3S11 - chains B and D of the 6 polymer chains in the assembly; structure by X-ray diffraction, 2.50 A resolution.

== Chain B (and D) ==
Molecule: Hemagglutinin HA2 chain
Source organism: Influenza A virus
Notes: chain D of this document is another copy of the same molecule, construct and numbering; everything in this record applies to it too
UniProtKB: Q9EA62 (Q9EA62_9INFA); residues 1-176 here correspond to UniProt positions 347-522 (UniProt number = residue number + 346)
Chain sequence (182 residues; each row starts with the number of its first residue):
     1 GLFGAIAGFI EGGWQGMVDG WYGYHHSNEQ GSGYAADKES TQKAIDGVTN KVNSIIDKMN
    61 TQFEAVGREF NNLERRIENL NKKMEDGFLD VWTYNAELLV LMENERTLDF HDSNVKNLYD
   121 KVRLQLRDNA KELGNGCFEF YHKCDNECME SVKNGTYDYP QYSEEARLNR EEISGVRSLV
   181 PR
Not modelled in the structure: 171-182 (chain D: 173-182)
Disulfides: Cys-144/Cys-148
Differences from the reference sequence: expression tag (177-182)

== Chain B / chain D interface ==
Pairs across the interface - 42 pairs, chain B then chain D:
  Phe-3(B) / Leu-2(D)
  Phe-3(B) / Phe-3(D)  hydrophobic
  Lys-58(B) / Tyr-94(D)
  Lys-58(B) / Glu-97(D)  salt bridge
  Lys-58(B) / Leu-101(D)
  Met-59(B) / Tyr-94(D)
  Thr-61(B) / Asp-90(D)  hydrogen bond
  Phe-63(B) / Lys-83(D)
  Glu-64(B) / Lys-83(D)  hydrogen bond (backbone-side chain)
  Val-66(B) / Lys-83(D)
  Arg-68(B) / Arg-76(D)
  Arg-68(B) / Asn-79(D)  hydrogen bond
  Arg-68(B) / Leu-80(D)
  Arg-68(B) / Lys-83(D)
  Glu-69(B) / Arg-76(D)  hydrogen bond (backbone-side chain)
  Phe-70(B) / Arg-76(D)
  Glu-74(B) / Arg-76(D)  salt bridge
  Asn-81(B) / Leu-80(D)
  Met-84(B) / Leu-80(D)  hydrophobic
  Met-84(B) / Met-84(D)  hydrophobic
  Phe-88(B) / Met-84(D)
  Phe-88(B) / Gly-87(D)
  Phe-88(B) / Phe-88(D)
  Phe-88(B) / Val-91(D)  hydrophobic
  Trp-92(B) / Val-91(D)
  Trp-92(B) / Tyr-94(D)  hydrophobic
  Asn-95(B) / Tyr-94(D)
  Leu-99(B) / Tyr-94(D)
  Leu-99(B) / Leu-98(D)  hydrophobic
  Met-102(B) / Met-102(D)  hydrophobic
  Glu-103(B) / Met-102(D)
  Arg-106(B) / Glu-105(D)  salt bridge
  Arg-106(B) / Arg-106(D)
  Arg-106(B) / Asp-109(D)  salt bridge
  Ser-113(B) / Leu-2(D)  hydrogen bond (side chain-backbone)
  Asn-117(B) / Gly-1(D)  hydrogen bond (side chain-backbone)
  Asn-117(B) / Gly-4(D)
  Leu-124(B) / Phe-9(D)  hydrophobic
  Leu-124(B) / Gly-134(D)
  Arg-127(B) / Lys-131(D)
  Arg-127(B) / Glu-132(D)
  Arg-127(B) / Leu-133(D)  hydrogen bond (side chain-backbone)
Interface residues without a listed pair, chain B (28 interface residues in all): Ile-77, Val-91, Phe-110, Arg-123
Interface residues without a listed pair, chain D (28 interface residues in all): Ile-77, Asn-95

== In short ==
The chain B/chain D interface involves 28 residues from each chain, with 7 hydrogen bonds and 4 salt bridges.
Among the polar pairs are Lys-58(B)/Glu-97(D), Glu-74(B)/Arg-76(D) and Arg-106(B)/Glu-105(D).
Both chains are Hemagglutinin HA2 chain (Influenza A virus). Entry 3S11 (Crystal structure of H5N1 influenza
virus hemagglutinin, strain 437-10) was determined by X-ray diffraction together with 3S12 and 3S13 from the
same study.
